Entry 2X0X (X-ray diffraction, 2.30 A resolution); this record covers chains C and F.

Chain C:
Protein: Ribonucleoside-diphosphate reductase 1 subunit alpha
Organism: Escherichia coli
Notes: EC 1.17.4.1
Reference sequence: P00452 (RIR1_ECOLI); residue numbers follow UniProt; this construct covers 1-761
Sequence (761 residues; row label = number of the first residue in the row):
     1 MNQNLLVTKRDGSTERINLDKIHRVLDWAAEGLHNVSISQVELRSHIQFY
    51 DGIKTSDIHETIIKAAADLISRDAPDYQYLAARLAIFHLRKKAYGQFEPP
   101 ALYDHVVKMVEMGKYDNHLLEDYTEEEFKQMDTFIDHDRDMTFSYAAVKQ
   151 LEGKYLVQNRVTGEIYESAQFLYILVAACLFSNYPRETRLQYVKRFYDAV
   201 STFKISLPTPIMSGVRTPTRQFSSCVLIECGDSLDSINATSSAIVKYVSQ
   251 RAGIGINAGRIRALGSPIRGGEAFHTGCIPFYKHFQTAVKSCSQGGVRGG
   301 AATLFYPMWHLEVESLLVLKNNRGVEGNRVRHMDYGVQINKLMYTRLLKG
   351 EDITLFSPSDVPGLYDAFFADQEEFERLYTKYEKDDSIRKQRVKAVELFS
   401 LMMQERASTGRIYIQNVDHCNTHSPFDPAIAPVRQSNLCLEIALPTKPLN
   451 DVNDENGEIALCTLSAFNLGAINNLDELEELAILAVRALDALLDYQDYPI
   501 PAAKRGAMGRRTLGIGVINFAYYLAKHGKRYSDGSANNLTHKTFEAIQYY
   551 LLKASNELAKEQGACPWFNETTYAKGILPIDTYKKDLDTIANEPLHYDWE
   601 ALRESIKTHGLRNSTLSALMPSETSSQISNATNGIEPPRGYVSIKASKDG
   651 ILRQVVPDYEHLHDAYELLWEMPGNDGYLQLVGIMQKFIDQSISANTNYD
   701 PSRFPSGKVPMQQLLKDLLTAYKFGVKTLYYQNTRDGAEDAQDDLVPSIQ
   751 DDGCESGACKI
Unresolved in the structure: 1-3, 268-273, 738-761
Curated features (UniProtKB/Swiss-Prot):
  - active site: N437 (Proton acceptor), C439 (Cysteine radical intermediate), E441 (Proton acceptor)
  - binding site (ATP): K9, E15 to K21, T55, K91
  - binding site (GDP): T209, N437, E441, E623 to S625
  - binding site (dTTP): D232 to L234, R262, R269
  - site: C225 (Important for hydrogen atom transfer), C462 (Important for hydrogen atom transfer), Y730 (Important for electron transfer), Y731 (Important for electron transfer), C754 (Interacts with thioredoxin/glutaredoxin), C759 (Interacts with thioredoxin/glutaredoxin)
  - modified residue: K283 (N6-acetyllysine)
  - natural variant: M1 to N2 (deletion: In 15% of the chains), M1 (deletion: In 30% of the chains)
  - mutagenesis: E441 (E441A/Q: Loss of activity; E441D: Decrease in activity), Y730 (Y730F: Loss of activity), Y731 (Y731F: Loss of activity)
From the paper describing this entry:
  - catalytic residues: C439 (citing earlier work)

Chain F:
Protein: Ribonucleoside-diphosphate reductase 1 subunit beta
Notes: EC 1.17.4.1; fragment: ribonucleotide reductase r2-peptide, residues 357-376
Reference sequence: P69924 (RIR2_ECOLI); residues 356-375 here correspond to UniProt positions 357-376 (UniProt number = residue number + 1)
Sequence (20 residues; numbered 356 to 375; the number before each row is that of its first residue):
   356 YLVGQIDSEVDTDDLSNFQL
Unresolved in the structure: 356-359

Chain C / chain F interface:
Residue-residue contacts (32; chain C residue first):
  K341(C) with L375(F)
  Y344(C) with L375(F), hydrophobic
  T345(C) with L375(F)
  L348(C) with L370(F); S371(F); F373(F); L375(F), hydrophobic
  V396(C) with V365(F), hydrophobic; T367(F)
  A407(C) with I361(F), hydrophobic
  K584(C) with L375(F), hydrogen bond (side chain-backbone)
  K708(C) with Q360(F)
  V709(C) with Q360(F); I361(F); D362(F), hydrogen bond (backbone-backbone)
  P710(C) with D362(F)
  M711(C) with D362(F), hydrogen bond (backbone-backbone); S363(F); E364(F); V365(F), hydrophobic
  Q712(C) with E364(F); V365(F); D366(F), hydrogen bond (side chain-backbone); D369(F), hydrogen bond; L370(F)
  L719(C) with F373(F); L375(F), hydrophobic
  T720(C) with F373(F)
  Y722(C) with L375(F), hydrophobic
  K723(C) with F373(F); Q374(F), hydrogen bond (side chain-backbone); L375(F)
Also at the interface, not in a pair above, chain C (24 interface residues in all): L347, G350, S400, Q404, G707, L714, L715, K716

In short:
24 residues of chain C and 14 residues of chain F are in contact; the contacts include 6 hydrogen bonds. Polar
pairs include K584(C)-L375(F), Q712(C)-D366(F) and Q712(C)-D369(F). From UniProt: 3 active-site residues, 10
ATP-binding residues, 6 GDP-binding residues and 5 dTTP-binding residues on chain C. From the paper: the
catalytic residue C439(C).
Chain C is Ribonucleoside-diphosphate reductase 1 subunit alpha (Escherichia coli) and chain F is
Ribonucleoside-diphosphate reductase 1 subunit beta; the structure, Ribonucleotide reductase R1 subunit of E.
coli to 2.3 A resolution, was determined by X-ray diffraction, deposited together with 2XAK, 2XAP, 2XAV, 2XAW,
2XAY and 2XAZ.
